Entry 3T3G (X-ray diffraction, 2.40 A resolution); this record covers chain A.

== Chain A ==
Protein: Glycogen phosphorylase, muscle form
From: Oryctolagus cuniculus
Notes: EC 2.4.1.1
UniProtKB: P00489 (PYGM_RABIT); residues 1-842 here correspond to UniProt positions 2-843 (UniProt number = residue number + 1)
Amino-acid sequence (842 residues; each row starts with the number of its first residue):
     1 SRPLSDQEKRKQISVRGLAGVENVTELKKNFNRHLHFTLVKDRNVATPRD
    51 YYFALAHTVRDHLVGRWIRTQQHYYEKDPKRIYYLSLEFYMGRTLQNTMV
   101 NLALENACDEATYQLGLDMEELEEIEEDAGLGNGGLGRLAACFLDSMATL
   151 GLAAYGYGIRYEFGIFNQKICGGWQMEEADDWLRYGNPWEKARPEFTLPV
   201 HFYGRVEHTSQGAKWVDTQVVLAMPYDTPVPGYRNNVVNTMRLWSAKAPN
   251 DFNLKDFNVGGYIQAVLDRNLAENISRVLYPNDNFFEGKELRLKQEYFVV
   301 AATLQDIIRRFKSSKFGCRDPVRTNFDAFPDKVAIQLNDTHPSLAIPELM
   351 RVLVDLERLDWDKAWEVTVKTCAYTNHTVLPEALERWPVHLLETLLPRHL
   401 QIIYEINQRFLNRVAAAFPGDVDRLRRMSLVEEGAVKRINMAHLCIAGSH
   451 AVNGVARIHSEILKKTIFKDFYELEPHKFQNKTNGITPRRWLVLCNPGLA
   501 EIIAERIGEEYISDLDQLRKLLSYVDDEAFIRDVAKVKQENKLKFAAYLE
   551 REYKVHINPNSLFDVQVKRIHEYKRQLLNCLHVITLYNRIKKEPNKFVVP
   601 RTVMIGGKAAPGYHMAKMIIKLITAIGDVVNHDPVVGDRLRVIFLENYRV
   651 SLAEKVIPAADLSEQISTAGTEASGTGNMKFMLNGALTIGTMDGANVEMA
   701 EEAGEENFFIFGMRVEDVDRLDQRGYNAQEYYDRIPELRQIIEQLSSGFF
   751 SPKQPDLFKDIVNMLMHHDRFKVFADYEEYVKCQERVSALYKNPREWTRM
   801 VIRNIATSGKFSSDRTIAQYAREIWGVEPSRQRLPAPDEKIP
Disordered / not traced: 1-11, 252-260, 315-323, 837-842
Modified positions: K680 ((2S)-2-amino-6-[[3-hydroxy-2-methyl-5-(phosphonooxymethyl)pyridin-4-yl]methylideneamino]hexanoic acid; LLP)
Ligand contacts: GlcBrU (GPU; 5-bromo-1-(beta-D-glucopyranosyl)pyrimidine-2,4(1H,3H)-dione): G134, G135, L136, L139, D283, N284, D339, H377, T378, V455, N484, Y573, E672, A673, S674, G675, T676
Swiss-Prot annotation at these positions:
  - binding site (AMP): D42, Y75, R309 to C318
  - site: C108 (Involved in the association of subunits), C142 (Involved in the association of subunits), Y155 (Can be labeled by an AMP analog)
  - modified residue: S1 (N-acetylserine), S14 (Phosphoserine), Y203 (Phosphotyrosine), Y226 (Phosphotyrosine), S429 (Phosphoserine), Y472 (Phosphotyrosine), S513 (Phosphoserine), K680 (N6-(pyridoxal phosphate)lysine), S746 (Phosphoserine), S747 (Phosphoserine)

== Summary ==
Chain A binds GlcBrU. From UniProt: 12 AMP-binding residues.
Chain A is Glycogen phosphorylase, muscle form (Oryctolagus cuniculus); the structure, Glycogen Phosphorylase
b in complex with GlcBrU, was determined by X-ray diffraction, deposited together with 3T3D, 3T3E, 3T3H and
3T3I.
